Entry 8TL6 (electron microscopy, 2.63 A resolution); this record covers chains A and B of the 3 polymer chains in the assembly.

Chain A:
Protein: DNA damage-binding protein 1
Organism: Homo sapiens
UniProtKB: Q16531 (DDB1_HUMAN); the construct has insertions or renumbered stretches relative to UniProt, so the offset changes along the chain: 1-392 = UniProt 1-392; 697-699 = UniProt 393-395; 706-1140 = UniProt 706-1140
Sequence (864 residues; each row starts with the number of its first residue; note: 304 numbers in that range are skipped by the numbering (no residue carries them; nothing is unmodelled there); numbers below 1 keep their minus sign (Met-27 is residue -27)):
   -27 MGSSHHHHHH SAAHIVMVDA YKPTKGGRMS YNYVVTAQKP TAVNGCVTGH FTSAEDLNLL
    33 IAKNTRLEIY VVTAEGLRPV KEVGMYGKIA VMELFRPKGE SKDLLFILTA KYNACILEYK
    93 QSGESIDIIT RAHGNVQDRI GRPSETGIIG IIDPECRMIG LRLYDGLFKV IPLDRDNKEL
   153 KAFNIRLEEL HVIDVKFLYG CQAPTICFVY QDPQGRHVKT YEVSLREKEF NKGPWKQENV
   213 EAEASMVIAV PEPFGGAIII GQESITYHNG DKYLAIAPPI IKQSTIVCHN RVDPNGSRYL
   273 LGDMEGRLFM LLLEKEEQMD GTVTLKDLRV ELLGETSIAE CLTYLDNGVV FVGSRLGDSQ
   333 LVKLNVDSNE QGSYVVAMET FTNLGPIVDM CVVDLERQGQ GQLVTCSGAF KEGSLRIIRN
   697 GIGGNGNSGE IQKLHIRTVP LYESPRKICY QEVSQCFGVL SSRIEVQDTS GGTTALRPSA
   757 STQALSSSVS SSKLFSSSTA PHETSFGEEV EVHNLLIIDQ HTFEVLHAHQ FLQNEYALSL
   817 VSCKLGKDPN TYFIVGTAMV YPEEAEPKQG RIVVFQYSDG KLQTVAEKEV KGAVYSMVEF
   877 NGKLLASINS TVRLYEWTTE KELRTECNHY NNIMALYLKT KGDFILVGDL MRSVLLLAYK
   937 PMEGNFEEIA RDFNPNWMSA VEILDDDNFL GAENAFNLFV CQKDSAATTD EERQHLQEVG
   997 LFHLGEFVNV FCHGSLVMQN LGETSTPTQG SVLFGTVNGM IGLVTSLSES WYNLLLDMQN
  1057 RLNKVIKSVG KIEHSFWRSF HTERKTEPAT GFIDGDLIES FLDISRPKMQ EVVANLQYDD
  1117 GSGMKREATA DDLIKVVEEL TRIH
Unresolved in the structure: -27 to 1, 697-709, 746-747, 774-777, 981-983, 1015-1022, 1114-1120
Sequence notes: initiating methionine (-27); expression tag (-26 to 0); linker (700-705)
Swiss-Prot annotation at these positions:
  - modified residue: Ser2 (N-acetylserine), Lys1067 (N6-acetyllysine), Thr1125 (Phosphothreonine)
  - cross-link: Lys1121 (Glycyl lysine isopeptide (Lys-Gly) (interchain with G-Cter in SUMO2))

Chain B:
Protein: DDB1- and CUL4-associated factor 5
Organism: Homo sapiens
UniProtKB: Q96JK2 (DCAF5_HUMAN); numbering as in UniProt (aligned over 1-942)
Sequence (986 residues; each row starts with the number of its first residue; numbers below 1 keep their minus sign (Met-43 is residue -43)):
   -43 MDWSHPQFEK SAVGLNDIFE AQKIEWHEGG GGSGENLYFQ GGGRMKRRAG LGGSMRSVVG
    17 FLSQRGLHGD PLLTQDFQRR RLRGCRNLYK KDLLGHFGCV NAIEFSNNGG QWLVSGGDDR
    77 RVLLWHMEQA IHSRVKPIQL KGEHHSNIFC LAFNSGNTKV FSGGNDEQVI LHDVESSETL
   137 DVFAHEDAVY GLSVSPVNDN IFASSSDDGR VLIWDIRESP HGEPFCLANY PSAFHSVMFN
   197 PVEPRLLATA NSKEGVGLWD IRKPQSSLLR YGGNLSLQSA MSVRFNSNGT QLLALRRRLP
   257 PVLYDIHSRL PVFQFDNQGY FNSCTMKSCC FAGDRDQYIL SGSDDFNLYM WRIPADPEAG
   317 GIGRVVNGAF MVLKGHRSIV NQVRFNPHTY MICSSGVEKI IKIWSPYKQP GCTGDLDGRI
   377 EDDSRCLYTH EEYISLVLNS GSGLSHDYAN QSVQEDPRMM AFFDSLVRRE IEGWSSDSDS
   437 DLSESTILQL HAGVSERSGY TDSESSASLP RSPPPTVDES ADNAFHLGPL RVTTTNTVAS
   497 TPPTPTCEDA ASRQQRLSAL RRYQDKRLLA LSNESDSEEN VCEVELDTDL FPRPRSPSPE
   557 DESSSSSSSS SSEDEEELNE RRASTWQRNA MRRRQKTTRE DKPSAPIKPT NTYIGEDNYD
   617 YPQIKVDDLS SSPTSSPERS TSTLEIQPSR ASPTSDIESV ERKIYKAYKW LRYSYISYSN
   677 NKDGETSLVT GEADEGRAGT SHKDNPAPSS SKEACLNIAM AQRNQDLPPE GCSKDTFKEE
   737 TPRTPSNGPG HEHSSHAWAE VPEGTSQDTG NSGSVEHPFE TKKLNGKALS SRAEEPPSPP
   797 VPKASGSTLN SGSGNCPRTQ SDDSEERSLE TICANHNNGR LHPRPPHPHN NGQNLGELEV
   857 VAYSSPGHSD TDRDNSSLTG TLLHKDCCGS EMACETPNAG TREDPTDTPA TDSSRAVHGH
   917 SGLKRQRIEL EDTDSENSSS EKKLKT
Unresolved in the structure: -43 to 10, 229-233, 314-319, 375-942
Sequence notes: initiating methionine (-43); expression tag (-42 to 0)
Swiss-Prot annotation at these positions:
  - modified residue: Thr500 (Phosphothreonine), Ser531 (Phosphoserine), Ser533 (Phosphoserine), Ser626 (Phosphoserine), Ser628 (Phosphoserine), Ser645 (Phosphoserine), Ser648 (Phosphoserine), Ser651 (Phosphoserine), Ser794 (Phosphoserine)

How chain A and chain B interact:
Contacting residue pairs - 77 pairs, chain A then chain B:
  Arg111(A) - Pro152(B)
  Ile112(A) - Val198(B)  hydrophobic
  Arg114(A) - Ser243(B)
  Arg114(A) - Asn244(B)
  Arg114(A) - Asp290(B)
  Ser116(A) - Leu28(B)
  Glu117(A) - Leu28(B)
  Glu117(A) - Gln31(B)  hydrogen bond
  Glu117(A) - Arg35(B)  salt bridge
  Pro185(A) - Ala311(B)
  Pro185(A) - Asp312(B)
  Gln186(A) - Asp312(B)  hydrogen bond
  Arg327(A) - Leu23(B)
  Arg327(A) - His24(B)  hydrogen bond
  Leu328(A) - Leu23(B)  hydrophobic
  Pro358(A) - Leu23(B)
  Ala381(A) - Leu23(B)  hydrophobic
  Phe382(A) - Leu23(B)  hydrophobic
  Arg722(A) - Ser19(B)
  Tyr812(A) - Met11(B)
  Val836(A) - Ser13(B)
  Val836(A) - Val15(B)  hydrophobic
  Tyr837(A) - Ser13(B)
  Pro838(A) - Arg12(B)  hydrogen bond (backbone-backbone)
  Pro838(A) - Ser13(B)
  Glu839(A) - Arg12(B)  hydrogen bond (backbone-side chain)
  Glu840(A) - Arg12(B)
  Glu840(A) - Ser13(B)  hydrogen bond (backbone-backbone)
  Ala841(A) - Arg12(B)
  Ala841(A) - Ser13(B)
  Ala841(A) - Val14(B)  hydrogen bond (backbone-backbone)
  Glu842(A) - Val14(B)
  Glu842(A) - Arg37(B)  salt bridge
  Tyr871(A) - Val14(B)
  Tyr871(A) - Val15(B)  hydrophobic
  Tyr871(A) - Leu18(B)  hydrophobic
  Tyr906(A) - Lys364(B)  hydrogen bond (backbone-side chain)
  Asn907(A) - Pro366(B)
  Asn908(A) - Lys364(B)
  Ile909(A) - Tyr363(B)  hydrophobic
  Ile909(A) - Lys364(B)
  Met910(A) - Val14(B)  hydrophobic
  Leu912(A) - Leu18(B)  hydrophobic
  Tyr913(A) - Arg21(B)  hydrogen bond
  Leu926(A) - Phe33(B)  hydrophobic
  Met927(A) - Tyr363(B)  hydrophobic
  Arg928(A) - His88(B)
  Arg928(A) - Gln365(B)  hydrogen bond
  Arg947(A) - His88(B)
  Phe949(A) - Glu84(B)
  Phe949(A) - Gln85(B)
  Phe949(A) - His88(B)
  Phe949(A) - Arg90(B)
  Pro951(A) - Glu84(B)
  Trp953(A) - Thr30(B)
  Trp953(A) - Phe33(B)  hydrophobic
  Trp953(A) - Gln34(B)
  Met954(A) - Arg21(B)  hydrogen bond (backbone-side chain)
  Asn970(A) - Arg21(B)
  Asn970(A) - Thr30(B)  hydrogen bond
  Phe972(A) - Gly25(B)
  Phe972(A) - Pro27(B)
  Glu987(A) - Arg90(B)
  Glu987(A) - Val91(B)
  Gln990(A) - Arg90(B)  hydrogen bond
  His991(A) - Gln85(B)  hydrogen bond
  Phe1003(A) - Arg21(B)
  Phe1003(A) - Gly25(B)
  Asn1005(A) - Gly22(B)  hydrogen bond (side chain-backbone)
  Val1033(A) - Gly22(B)
  Val1033(A) - Leu23(B)
  Val1033(A) - His24(B)
  Val1033(A) - Gly25(B)
  Glu1079(A) - Asn64(B)
  Arg1080(A) - Asn64(B)  hydrogen bond (backbone-side chain)
  Arg1080(A) - His344(B)  hydrogen bond (side chain-backbone)
  Arg1080(A) - Thr345(B)
Other interface residues (no listed pair), chain A (52 interface residues in all): Gly119, Val360, Leu814, Pro843, Ser955
Other interface residues (no listed pair), chain B (48 interface residues in all): Phe17, Asp32, Gly65, His82, Ile87, Val153, Pro197, Arg291, Met347

In short:
The interface between chain A and chain B involves 52 residues on one side and 48 on the other, with 17
hydrogen bonds and 2 salt bridges. Among the polar pairs are Glu117(A)-Arg35(B), Glu842(A)-Arg37(B) and
Glu117(A)-Gln31(B).
Chain A is DNA damage-binding protein 1 and chain B is DDB1- and CUL4-associated factor 5, both from Homo
sapiens; the structure, Cryo-EM structure of DDB1deltaB-DDA1-DCAF5, was determined by electron microscopy.
